Entry 2A1R (X-ray diffraction, 2.60 A resolution); this record covers chains A and B of the 4 polymer chains in the assembly.

Chain A (and B):
Molecule: Poly(A)-specific ribonuclease PARN
From: Homo sapiens
Notes: EC 3.1.13.4; fragment: parn(1-430); chain B of this document is another copy of the same molecule, construct and numbering; everything in this record applies to it too
Reference sequence: O95453 (PARN_HUMAN); residues 1-430 here = UniProt positions 1-430
Amino-acid sequence (430 residues; numbered 1 to 430; the number before each row is that of its first residue):
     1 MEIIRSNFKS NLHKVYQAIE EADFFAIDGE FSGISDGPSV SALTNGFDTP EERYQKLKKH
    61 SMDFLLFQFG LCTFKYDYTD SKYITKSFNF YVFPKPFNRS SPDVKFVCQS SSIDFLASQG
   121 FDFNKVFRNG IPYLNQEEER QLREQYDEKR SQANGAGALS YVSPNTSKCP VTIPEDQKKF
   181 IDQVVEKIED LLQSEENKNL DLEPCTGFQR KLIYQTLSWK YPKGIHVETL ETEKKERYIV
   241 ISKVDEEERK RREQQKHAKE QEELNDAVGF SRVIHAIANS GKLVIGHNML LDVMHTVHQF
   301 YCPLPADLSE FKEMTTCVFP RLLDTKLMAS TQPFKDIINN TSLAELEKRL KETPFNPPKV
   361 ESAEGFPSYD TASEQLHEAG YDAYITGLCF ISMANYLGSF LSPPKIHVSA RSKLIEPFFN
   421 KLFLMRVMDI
Disordered / not traced: 41-45, 144-256, 370-374, 424-430 (chain B: 41-49, 144-260, 370-374, 424-430)
UniProt features mapped onto this chain:
  - binding site (a divalent metal cation): Asp28, Glu30, Asp292, Asp382
  - site: Lys326 (Interaction with poly(A))
  - modified residue: Ser163 (Phosphoserine), Ser167 (Phosphoserine), Lys220 (N6-acetyllysine)
  - natural variant: Ala383 (A383V: In DKCB6), Lys421 (K421R: In PFBMFT4)
  - mutagenesis: Asp28 (D28A: Loss of function but does not abolish ability to bind RNA. Induces a decrease in degradation of mRNAs containing AREs ...), Glu30 (E30A: Loss of function but does not abolish ability to bind RNA. Induces a decrease in degradation of mRNAs containing AREs ...), Phe31 (F31A: Reduced affinity for poly(A). Loss of activity), Ile34 (I34A: Reduced affinity for poly(A). Strongly reduced activity), Ile113 (I113A: Loss of dimerization. Loss of activity), Phe115 (F115A: Reduced affinity for poly(A). Little effect on activity), Phe123 (F123A: Loss of dimerization. Loss of activity), Asp292 (D292A: Loss of function but does not abolish ability to bind RNA; D292C: Loss of function in the presence of Mg(2+) but not in the presence of Mn(2+), Zn(2+), Co(2+) or Cd(2+)), Lys326 (K326A: Reduced affinity for poly(A). Little effect on activity), His377 (H377A: Loss of activity), Asp382 (D382A: Loss of function but does not abolish ability to bind RNA. Induces a decrease in degradation of mRNAs containing AREs ...)
What the authors report for this chain:
  - catalytic residues: Asp28, Glu30, Asp292, His377, Asp382
  - conformationally variable residues (side-chain flip): Glu30
  - mutagenesis - F31A, I34A, F115A, F115L, F127A, K326A, H377A: decreased catalytic activity
  - self-association interface (contacts with another copy of this molecule); pairs are residue here / residue on that copy: Phe123-Phe127 (hydrophobic contact), Phe123-Arg128 (hydrophobic contact), Phe93, Phe106, Cys108, Ile113, Phe123, Phe127
  - contacts within the chain: Glu30-His377 (hydrogen bond), Ile113-Phe123 (hydrophobic contact), Leu116-Phe123 (hydrophobic contact), Ala117-Phe123 (hydrophobic contact), Phe121-Phe123 (hydrophobic contact), Phe123-Phe127 (hydrophobic contact)
  - mutagenesis - I113A, F123A: abolished catalytic activity
  - mutagenesis - I113A, F123A: abolished binding to the 3-nt RNA strand
  - mutagenesis - F31A, I34A, F115A, F115L, F127A, K326A: decreased binding to the 3-nt RNA strand
  - binding site for the 3-nt RNA strand: Asp28, Glu30, Phe31, Ile34, Ser112, Phe115, His287, Asn288, Asp292, Lys326, Ser342, Leu343, His377
  - mutagenesis - I113A, F123A: abolished binding to poly(A) substrate
  - mutagenesis - F127A: decreased binding to poly(A) substrate
  - mutagenesis - F31A, I34A, F115A, F115L, K326A: decreased binding to poly(A)
  - specificity-determining residues: Glu30

Interface between chain A and chain B:
Residue-residue contacts (54; chain A residue first):
  Ser35(A) - Lys105(B)
  Asp36(A) - Lys105(B)
  Phe93(A) - Ser110(B)
  Phe93(A) - Ile113(B)  hydrophobic
  Phe93(A) - Asp114(B)
  Pro94(A) - Ser110(B)
  Lys95(A) - Asp114(B)  salt bridge
  Asp103(A) - Gln109(B)  hydrogen bond
  Asp103(A) - Ser110(B)
  Asp103(A) - Ser111(B)  hydrogen bond
  Val104(A) - Gln109(B)
  Val104(A) - Ser110(B)  hydrogen bond (backbone-side chain)
  Lys105(A) - Ser35(B)
  Lys105(A) - Asp36(B)
  Lys105(A) - Val107(B)
  Lys105(A) - Cys108(B)
  Lys105(A) - Gln109(B)
  Phe106(A) - Val107(B)
  Phe106(A) - Cys108(B)  hydrogen bond (backbone-backbone)
  Phe106(A) - Ser110(B)
  Val107(A) - Phe106(B)
  Cys108(A) - Lys105(B)
  Cys108(A) - Phe106(B)  hydrogen bond (backbone-backbone)
  Cys108(A) - Cys108(B)  disulfide
  Gln109(A) - Asp103(B)  hydrogen bond
  Gln109(A) - Val104(B)
  Gln109(A) - Lys105(B)
  Ser110(A) - Pro94(B)
  Ser110(A) - Asp103(B)
  Ser110(A) - Val104(B)  hydrogen bond (side chain-backbone)
  Ser111(A) - Arg99(B)
  Ser111(A) - Asp103(B)  hydrogen bond
  Ile113(A) - Phe93(B)  hydrophobic
  Ile113(A) - Phe127(B)
  Asp114(A) - Lys95(B)  salt bridge
  Ala117(A) - Phe127(B)
  Ala117(A) - Arg128(B)  hydrogen bond (backbone-side chain)
  Gly120(A) - Arg128(B)
  Phe121(A) - Arg128(B)  hydrogen bond (backbone-side chain)
  Asp122(A) - Asn124(B)  hydrogen bond
  Phe123(A) - Asn124(B)  hydrogen bond (backbone-side chain)
  Phe123(A) - Phe127(B)  hydrophobic
  Phe123(A) - Arg128(B)
  Asn124(A) - Asp122(B)  hydrogen bond
  Asn124(A) - Phe123(B)  hydrogen bond (side chain-backbone)
  Asn124(A) - Asn124(B)
  Phe127(A) - Ile113(B)
  Phe127(A) - Ala117(B)
  Phe127(A) - Phe123(B)  hydrophobic
  Phe127(A) - Phe127(B)  hydrophobic
  Arg128(A) - Ala117(B)  hydrogen bond (side chain-backbone)
  Arg128(A) - Gly120(B)
  Arg128(A) - Phe121(B)  hydrogen bond (side chain-backbone)
  Arg128(A) - Phe123(B)
Other interface residues (no listed pair), chain A (27 interface residues in all): Phe64, Pro96, Arg99
Other interface residues (no listed pair), chain B (27 interface residues in all): Phe64, Pro96
Cross-chain cystine bridges: Cys108(A)-Cys108(B)

Overview:
Chain A and chain B each contribute 27 residues to their interface; the contacts include 1 disulfide bond, 16
hydrogen bonds and 2 salt bridges. Polar contacts include Lys95(A)-Asp114(B), Asp103(A)-Gln109(B) and
Asp103(A)-Ser111(B). From the paper: catalytic residues Asp28(A), Glu30(A) and Asp292(A) among others; F31A,
I34A and F115A of chain A, among others, reduce catalytic activity; 9 substitutions were tested in all.
Chain A and chain B are both Poly(A)-specific ribonuclease PARN (Homo sapiens); the structure, Crystal
structure of PARN nuclease domain, was determined by X-ray diffraction together with 2A1S from the same study.
